7BJL - chains A and P; structure by X-ray diffraction, 1.40 A resolution.

[Chain A]
Molecule: 14-3-3 protein sigma
From: Homo sapiens
UniProtKB: P31947 (1433S_HUMAN); numbering as in UniProt (aligned over 1-248)
Chain sequence (253 residues; row label = number of the first residue in the row; numbers below 1 keep their minus sign (Gly-4 is residue -4)):
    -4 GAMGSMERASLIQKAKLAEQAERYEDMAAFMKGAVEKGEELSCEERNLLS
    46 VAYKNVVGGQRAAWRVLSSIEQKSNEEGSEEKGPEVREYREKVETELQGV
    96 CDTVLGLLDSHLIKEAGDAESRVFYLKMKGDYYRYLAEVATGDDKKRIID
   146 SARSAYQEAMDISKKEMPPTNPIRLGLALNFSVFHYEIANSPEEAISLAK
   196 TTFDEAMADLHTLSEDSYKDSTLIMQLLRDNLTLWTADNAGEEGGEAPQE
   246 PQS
Not modelled in the structure: 71-74, 232-248
Glycans and other covalent adducts: 3-[(3S)-3-methoxypiperidin-1-yl]-4-nitro-benzaldehyde (TWQ) linked to Lys122
Modified residues: Cys38 (S-hydroxycysteine; CSO)
Differences from the reference sequence: expression tag (-4 to 0)
Small-molecule neighbours: TWQ (3-[(3S)-3-methoxypiperidin-1-yl]-4-nitro-benzaldehyde): Asn42, Ser45, Val46, Pro167, Ile168, Gly171, Ile219
Swiss-Prot annotation at these positions:
  - site (Interaction with phosphoserine on interacting protein): Arg56, Arg129
  - modified residue (Phosphoserine): Ser5, Ser74, Ser248
What the authors report for this chain:
  - binding site for TWQ: Lys122

[Chain P]
Molecule: Transcription factor p65
UniProtKB: Q04206 (TF65_HUMAN); numbering as in UniProt (aligned over 39-51)
Chain sequence (13 residues; each row starts with the number of its first residue):
    39 EGRSAGSIPGRRS
Not modelled in the structure: 39-42
Modified residues: Ser45 (phosphoserine; SEP)
Differences from the reference sequence: conflict Arg49 (Glu in Q04206)
Small-molecule neighbours: TWQ (3-[(3S)-3-methoxypiperidin-1-yl]-4-nitro-benzaldehyde): Ile46, Gly48, Arg50, Ser51
What the authors report for this chain:
  - binding site for TWQ: Gly48, Arg50

[How chain A and chain P interact]
Residue-residue contacts (29; chain A residue first):
  Glu14(A) with Arg50(P); Ser51(P), hydrogen bond
  Tyr19(A) with Arg49(P)
  Val46(A) with Gly48(P); Arg49(P); Arg50(P); Ser51(P)
  Lys49(A) with Pro47(P); Gly48(P)
  Asn50(A) with Arg49(P), hydrogen bond (side chain-backbone)
  Gly53(A) with Arg49(P)
  Gly54(A) with Arg49(P)
  Arg56(A) with Ser45(P)
  Lys122(A) with Ile46(P)
  Arg129(A) with Ser45(P)
  Tyr130(A) with Ser45(P)
  Gly171(A) with Ile46(P)
  Leu174(A) with Gly44(P); Ser45(P); Ile46(P)
  Asn175(A) with Ser45(P); Ile46(P), hydrogen bond (side chain-backbone)
  Val178(A) with Gly44(P)
  Glu182(A) with Ala43(P), hydrogen bond (side chain-backbone)
  Leu222(A) with Pro47(P)
  Asn226(A) with Ala43(P); Gly44(P), hydrogen bond (side chain-backbone)
  Leu229(A) with Ala43(P), hydrophobic
  Trp230(A) with Ala43(P)
Interface residues without a listed pair, chain A (22 interface residues in all): Ser45, Ile219

[In short]
22 residues of chain A face 9 of chain P across their interface, with 5 hydrogen bonds. Polar pairs include
Glu14(A)-Ser51(P), Asn50(A)-Arg49(P) and Asn175(A)-Ile46(P). Chain P binds compound TWQ. Compound TWQ is
covalently linked to Lys122(A). From the paper: a binding site for TWQ at Lys122(A) and Gly48(P) among others.
Here chain A is 14-3-3 protein sigma (Homo sapiens) and chain P is Transcription factor p65. Entry 7BJL
(14-3-3 sigma with RelA/p65 binding site pS45 and covalently bound TCF521-142) was determined by X-ray
diffraction (same publication as 7BI3, 7BIQ, 7BIW, 7BIY, 7BJB, 7BJF and 54 further entries).
